7F8W - chains A and R of the 6 polymer chains in the assembly; structure by electron microscopy, 3.10 A resolution.

# Chain A
Name: Guanine nucleotide-binding protein G(q) subunit alpha
From: Homo sapiens
UniProtKB: P50148 (GNAQ_HUMAN); residues 23-353 here correspond to UniProt positions 29-359 (UniProt number = residue number + 6)
Amino-acid sequence (353 residues; row label = number of the first residue in the row):
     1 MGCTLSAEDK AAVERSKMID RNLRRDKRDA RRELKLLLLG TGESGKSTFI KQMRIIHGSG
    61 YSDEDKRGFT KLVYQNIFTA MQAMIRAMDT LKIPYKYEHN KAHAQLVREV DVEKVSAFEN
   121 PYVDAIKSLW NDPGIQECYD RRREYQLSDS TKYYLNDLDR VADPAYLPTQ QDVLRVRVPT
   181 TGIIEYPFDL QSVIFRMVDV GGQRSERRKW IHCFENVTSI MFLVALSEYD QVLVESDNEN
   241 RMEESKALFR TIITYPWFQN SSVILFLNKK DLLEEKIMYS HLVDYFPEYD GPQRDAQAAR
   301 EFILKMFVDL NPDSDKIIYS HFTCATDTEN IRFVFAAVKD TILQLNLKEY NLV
Unresolved in the structure: 1-6, 59-181
Differences from the reference sequence: initiating methionine (1); expression tag (2-22)

# Chain R
Name: Gastrin/cholecystokinin type B receptor
From: Homo sapiens
UniProtKB: P32239 (GASR_HUMAN); residues 2-418 here = UniProt positions 2-418
Amino-acid sequence (465 residues; each row starts with the number of its first residue; numbers below 1 keep their minus sign (Asp-8 is residue -8)):
    -8 DYKDDDDGAP ELLKLNRSVQ GTGPGPGASL CRPGAPLLNS SSVGNLSCEP PRIRGAGTRE
    52 LELAIRITLY AVIFLMSVGG NMLIIVVLGL SRRLRTVTNA FLLSLAVSDL LLAVACMPFT
   112 LLPNLMGTFI FGTVICKAVS YLMGVSVSVS TLSLVAIALE RYSAICRPLQ ARVWQTRSHA
   172 ARVIVATWLL SGLLMVPYPV YTVVQPVGPR VLQCVHRWPS ARVRQTWSVL LLLLLFFIPG
   232 VVMAVAYGLI SRELYLGLRF DGDSDSDSQS RVRNQGGLPG AVHQNGRCRP ETGAVGEDSD
   292 GCYVQLPRSR PALELTALTA PGPGSGSRPT QAKLLAKKRV VRMLLVIVVL FFLCWLPVYS
   352 ANTWRAFDGP GAHRALSGAP ISFIHLLSYA SACVNPLVYC FMHRRFRQAC LETCARCCPR
   412 PPRARPREFL EVLFQGPWSH PQFEKGGGSG GGSGGSAWSH PQFEK
Unresolved in the structure: -8 to 54, 250-325, 406-456
Differences from the reference sequence: expression tag (-8 to 1, 419-456)
Disulfides: Cys127-Cys205
UniProt features mapped onto this chain:
  - lipidation: Cys408 (S-palmitoyl cysteine)
  - glycosylation (N-linked (GlcNAc...) asparagine): Asn7, Asn30, Asn36
Reported in the primary citation:
  - mutagenesis - Y189A, R356A, L367A, Y380A: abolished binding to CCK-8 or gastrin-17
  - mutagenesis - H207A: abolished binding to Gastrin-17

# Chain A / chain R interface
Pairs across the interface (40; chain A residue first):
  Arg24(A) with Thr167(R), hydrogen bond
  Arg28(A) with Ala162(R); Arg163(R), hydrogen bond (side chain-backbone); Val164(R), hydrogen bond (side chain-backbone); Trp165(R); Gln166(R), hydrogen bond (side chain-backbone); Thr167(R)
  Asp29(A) with Val164(R)
  Arg31(A) with Arg163(R), hydrogen bond (backbone-side chain)
  Arg32(A) with Val164(R)
  Leu34(A) with Arg163(R)
  Val193(A) with Leu160(R), hydrophobic
  Phe335(A) with Leu160(R), hydrophobic
  Lys339(A) with Pro159(R); Leu160(R)
  Asp340(A) with Gly248(R)
  Ile342(A) with Pro159(R), hydrophobic; Leu160(R), hydrophobic
  Leu343(A) with Ile156(R); Pro159(R), hydrophobic
  Gln344(A) with Leu249(R)
  Asn346(A) with Ala155(R), hydrogen bond (side chain-backbone); Ile156(R)
  Leu347(A) with Ile156(R), hydrophobic; Leu245(R), hydrophobic
  Lys348(A) with Arg396(R), hydrogen bond (backbone-side chain)
  Glu349(A) with Thr89(R); Arg396(R)
  Tyr350(A) with Val88(R); Thr89(R); Glu151(R); Arg152(R), hydrogen bond (backbone-side chain); Ala155(R), hydrophobic; Gln166(R), hydrogen bond
  Asn351(A) with Arg152(R); His394(R), hydrogen bond (backbone-side chain); Arg396(R)
  Leu352(A) with Val331(R); Leu335(R), hydrophobic
  Val353(A) with Val331(R)
Interface residues without a listed pair, chain A (22 interface residues in all): Ser192
Interface residues without a listed pair, chain R (25 interface residues in all): Thr87, Asn90, Ile241, Phe397
The authors on this interface:
  - interface residues, chain R: Arg163(R), Val164(R), Gln166(R), Thr167(R)

# Summary
22 residues of chain A face 25 of chain R across their interface; the contacts include 10 hydrogen bonds.
Polar pairs include Arg24(A)-Thr167(R), Arg28(A)-Arg163(R) and Arg28(A)-Val164(R). The paper reports that
Y189A, R356A and L367A of chain R, among others, abolish binding to CCK-8 or gastrin-17; interface residues
Arg163(R), Val164(R) and Gln166(R) among others; 5 substitutions were tested in all.
Here chain A is Guanine nucleotide-binding protein G(q) subunit alpha and chain R is Gastrin/cholecystokinin
type B receptor, both from Homo sapiens. Entry 7F8W (Cryo-EM structure of the cholecystokinin receptor CCKBR
in complex with gastrin-17 and Gq) was determined by electron microscopy (same publication as 7F8X, 7F8U, 7F8V
and 7F8Y).
